Entry 1PV4 (X-ray diffraction, 3.00 A resolution); this record covers chains D and E of the 11 polymer chains in the assembly.

[Chain D (and E)]
Protein: Transcription termination factor rho
Organism: Escherichia coli
Notes: fragment: bacterial transcription termination; chain E of this document is another copy of the same molecule, construct and numbering; everything in this record applies to it too
UniProtKB: P0AG30 (RHO_ECOLI); residues 1-419 here = UniProt positions 1-419
Amino-acid sequence (419 residues; numbered 1 to 419; the number before each row is that of its first residue):
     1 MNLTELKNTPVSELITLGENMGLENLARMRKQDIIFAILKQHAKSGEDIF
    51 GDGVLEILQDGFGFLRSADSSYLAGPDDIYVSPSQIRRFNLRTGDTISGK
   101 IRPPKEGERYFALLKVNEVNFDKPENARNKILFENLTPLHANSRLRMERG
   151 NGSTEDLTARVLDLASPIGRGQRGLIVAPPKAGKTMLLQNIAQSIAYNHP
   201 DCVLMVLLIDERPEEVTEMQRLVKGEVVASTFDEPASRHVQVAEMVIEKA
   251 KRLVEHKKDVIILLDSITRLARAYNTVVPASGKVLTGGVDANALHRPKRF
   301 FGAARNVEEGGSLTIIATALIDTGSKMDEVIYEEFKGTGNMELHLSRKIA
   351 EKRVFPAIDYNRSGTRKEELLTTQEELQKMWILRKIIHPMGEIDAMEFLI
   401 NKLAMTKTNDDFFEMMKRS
Unresolved in the structure: 127-128, 148-151, 281-283, 418-419 (chain E: 127-128, 148-151, 281-284, 418-419)
Sequence notes: modified residue (1, 21, 29, 147, 186, 205, 219, 245, 327, 341, 380, 390, 396, 405, 415-416)
Modified residues: Mse1, Mse21, Mse29, Mse147, Mse186, Mse205, Mse219, Mse245, Mse327, Mse341, Mse380, Mse390, Mse396, Mse405, Mse415, Mse416 (selenomethionine; parent Met)
From the paper describing this entry:
  - binding site for the 2-nt DNA strand: F64, R66, D78, Y80, E108, Y110

[Interface between chain D and chain E]
Contacting residue pairs - 55 pairs, chain D then chain E:
  N90(D) with N25(E); R28(E), hydrogen bond (backbone-side chain)
  R92(D) with R28(E), hydrogen bond (side chain-backbone)
  D95(D) with R28(E), salt bridge
  N120(D) with R28(E)
  N129(D) with A27(E); R28(E)
  K130(D) with S12(E); I15(E); A27(E)
  I131(D) with A27(E), hydrogen bond (backbone-backbone); R28(E)
  F133(D) with R30(E)
  E134(D) with Mse29(E); R30(E); K31(E), hydrogen bond (side chain-backbone); I34(E)
  L136(D) with R221(E)
  T137(D) with E214(E); T217(E), hydrogen bond (backbone-side chain)
  P138(D) with E214(E)
  L139(D) with E214(E); E215(E); E218(E)
  R173(D) with R212(E); P213(E); E214(E), salt bridge; F232(E)
  R252(D) with R28(E)
  E255(D) with R28(E), salt bridge
  V284(D) with T276(E)
  H295(D) with D233(E), hydrogen bond (side chain-backbone); E234(E); P235(E)
  K298(D) with F232(E); D233(E)
  R299(D) with D233(E)
  G302(D) with P213(E); F232(E); D233(E)
  R305(D) with P213(E)
  E308(D) with R221(E), salt bridge
  E333(D) with G324(E); S325(E)
  K336(D) with R269(E), hydrogen bond (backbone-side chain); T323(E)
  G337(D) with R212(E), hydrogen bond (backbone-side chain)
  T338(D) with R212(E); F232(E)
  G339(D) with R212(E), hydrogen bond (backbone-side chain)
  R366(D) with R212(E)
  K367(D) with E218(E), salt bridge
  W381(D) with E351(E); R353(E)
  K385(D) with R353(E)
Interface residues without a listed pair, chain D (39 interface residues in all): L91, A291, E334, N340, G364, T365, H388
Interface residues without a listed pair, chain E (30 interface residues in all): V11, K181, R272

[In short]
39 residues of chain D and 30 residues of chain E are in contact; the contacts include 9 hydrogen bonds and 5
salt bridges. Among the polar pairs are D95(D)-R28(E), R173(D)-E214(E) and E255(D)-R28(E). From the paper: a
binding site for the 2-nt DNA strand at F64(D), R66(D) and D78(D) among others.
Both chains are Transcription termination factor rho (Escherichia coli). Entry 1PV4 (X-ray crystal structure
of the Rho transcription termination factor in complex with single stranded DNA) was determined by X-ray
diffraction, deposited together with 1PVO.
